Entry 5VU9 (X-ray diffraction, 2.05 A resolution); this record covers chains A and P of the 3 polymer chains in the assembly.

[Chain A]
Name: DNA polymerase
Source organism: Thermococcus kodakarensis
Notes: EC 2.7.7.7
Reference sequence: D0VWU9 (D0VWU9_THEKO); numbering as in UniProt (aligned over 1-774)
Sequence (774 residues; row label = number of the first residue in the row):
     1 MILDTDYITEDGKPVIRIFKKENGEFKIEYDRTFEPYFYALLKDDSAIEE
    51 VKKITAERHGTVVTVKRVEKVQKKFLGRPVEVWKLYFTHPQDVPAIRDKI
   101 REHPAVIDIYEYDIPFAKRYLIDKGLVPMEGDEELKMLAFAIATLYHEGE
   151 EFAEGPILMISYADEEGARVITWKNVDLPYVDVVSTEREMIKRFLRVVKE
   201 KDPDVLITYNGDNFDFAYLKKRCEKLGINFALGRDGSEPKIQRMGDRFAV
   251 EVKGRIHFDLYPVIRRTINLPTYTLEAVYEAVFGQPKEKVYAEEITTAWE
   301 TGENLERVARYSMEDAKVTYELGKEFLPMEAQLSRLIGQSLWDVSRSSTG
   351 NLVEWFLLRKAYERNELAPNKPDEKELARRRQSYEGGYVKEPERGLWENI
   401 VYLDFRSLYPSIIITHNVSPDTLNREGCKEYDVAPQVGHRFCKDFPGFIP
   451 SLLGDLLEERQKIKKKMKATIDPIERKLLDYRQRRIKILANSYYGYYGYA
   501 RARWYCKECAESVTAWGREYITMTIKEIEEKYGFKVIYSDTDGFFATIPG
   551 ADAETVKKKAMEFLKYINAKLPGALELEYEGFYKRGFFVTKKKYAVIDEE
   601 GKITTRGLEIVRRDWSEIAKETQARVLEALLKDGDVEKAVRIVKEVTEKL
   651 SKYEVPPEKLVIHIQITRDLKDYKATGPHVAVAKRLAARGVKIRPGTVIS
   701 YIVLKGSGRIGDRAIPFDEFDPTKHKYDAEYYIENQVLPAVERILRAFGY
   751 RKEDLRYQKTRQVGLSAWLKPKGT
Unresolved in the structure: 758-774
Differences from the reference sequence: engineered mutation Ala141 (Asp in D0VWU9), Ala143 (Glu in D0VWU9), His147 (Glu in D0VWU9), Arg485 (Ala in D0VWU9), Lys584 (Glu in D0VWU9), Ile664 (Glu in D0VWU9)
Disulfide bonds: Cys428-Cys442, Cys506-Cys509
Reported in the primary citation:
  - catalytic residues: Asp404, Asp540, Asp542 (by similarity / conservation)
  - mutagenesis - A485R, E664I: increased catalytic activity (TNA synthesis activity) (citing earlier work)

[Chain P]
Molecule: DNA/TNA hybrid primer
Sequence (13 nucleotides; row label = number of the first residue in the row):
     1 CGCGAACTGCGXX
Modified residues: FA2 (5-(6-amino-9H-purin-9-yl)-4-hydroxytetrahydrofuran-3-yl dihydrogen phosphate) at position 12; FA2 (5-(6-amino-9H-purin-9-yl)-4-hydroxytetrahydrofuran-3-yl dihydrogen phosphate) at position 13

[Interface between chain A and chain P]
Contacting residue pairs (33):
  Asn269(A) - DG11(P)  hydrogen bond to the phosphate
  Asp540(A) - FA2_13(P)  sugar contact
  Thr541(A) - FA2_13(P)  sugar contact
  Asp542(A) - FA2_13(P)  hydrogen bond to the sugar
  Lys592(A) - DG11(P)  base contact
  Lys592(A) - FA2_12(P)  base contact
  Lys592(A) - FA2_13(P)  hydrogen bond to the sugar
  Tyr594(A) - FA2_13(P)  phosphate contact
  Arg606(A) - FA2_12(P)  phosphate contact
  Arg606(A) - FA2_13(P)  salt bridge to the phosphate
  Gly607(A) - DG11(P)  phosphate contact
  Gly607(A) - FA2_12(P)  hydrogen bond to the phosphate
  Val611(A) - DG11(P)  phosphate contact
  Arg612(A) - DG9(P)  hydrogen bond to the base
  Arg612(A) - DC10(P)  hydrogen bond to the sugar
  Arg612(A) - DG11(P)  sugar contact
  Arg613(A) - DC10(P)  salt bridge to the phosphate
  Arg613(A) - DG11(P)  salt bridge to the phosphate
  Asp614(A) - DC10(P)  sugar contact
  Ile664(A) - DG9(P)  phosphate contact
  Ile664(A) - DC10(P)  phosphate contact
  Gln665(A) - DG9(P)  phosphate contact
  Gln665(A) - DC10(P)  hydrogen bond to the phosphate
  Thr667(A) - DG9(P)  hydrogen bond to the phosphate
  Arg668(A) - DT8(P)  salt bridge to the phosphate
  Arg668(A) - DG9(P)  salt bridge to the phosphate
  Tyr673(A) - DT8(P)  phosphate contact
  Tyr673(A) - DG9(P)  hydrogen bond to the phosphate
  Lys674(A) - DC7(P)  phosphate contact
  Lys674(A) - DT8(P)  hydrogen bond to the phosphate
  Ala675(A) - DC7(P)  phosphate contact
  Ala675(A) - DT8(P)  hydrogen bond to the phosphate
  His679(A) - DG9(P)  salt bridge to the phosphate
Other interface residues (no listed pair), chain A (21 interface residues in all): Thr605

[Summary]
The interface between chain A and chain P involves 21 residues on one side and 7 on the other, with 11
hydrogen bonds and 6 salt bridges. Among the polar pairs are Arg612(A)-DG9(P), Asp542(A)-FA2_13(P) and
Lys592(A)-FA2_13(P). The paper reports catalytic residues Asp404(A), Asp540(A) and Asp542(A); A485R and E664I
of chain A increase catalytic activity (TNA synthesis activity).
Here chain A is DNA polymerase (Thermococcus kodakarensis) and chain P is DNA/TNA hybrid primer. Entry 5VU9
(TNA polymerase, translocated product) was determined by X-ray diffraction (same publication as 5VU5, 5VU6,
5VU7 and 5VU8).
